PDB entry 8T4Z | X-ray diffraction, 2.69 A resolution | chains A and B of the 4 polymer chains in the assembly

# Chain A
Name: Antigen-presenting glycoprotein CD1d1
Source organism: Mus musculus
UniProtKB: P11609 (CD1D1_MOUSE); residues 1-279 here correspond to UniProt positions 19-297 (UniProt number = residue number + 18)
Amino-acid sequence (302 residues; each row starts with the number of its first residue):
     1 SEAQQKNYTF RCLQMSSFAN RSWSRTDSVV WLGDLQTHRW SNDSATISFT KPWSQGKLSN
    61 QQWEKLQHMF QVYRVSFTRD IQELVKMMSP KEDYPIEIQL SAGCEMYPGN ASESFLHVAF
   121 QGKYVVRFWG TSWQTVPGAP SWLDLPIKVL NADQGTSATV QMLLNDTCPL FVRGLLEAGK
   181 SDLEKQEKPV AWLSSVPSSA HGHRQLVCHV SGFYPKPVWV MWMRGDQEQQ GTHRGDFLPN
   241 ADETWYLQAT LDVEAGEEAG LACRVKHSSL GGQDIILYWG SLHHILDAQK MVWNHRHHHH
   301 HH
Not modelled in the structure: 1-5, 109, 300-302
Sequence notes: conflict His201 (Asp219 in P11609); expression tag (280-302)
Disulfide bonds: Cys104-Cys168, Cys208-Cys263
Glycans and other covalent adducts: N-acetylglucosamine (NAG) linked to Asn20, Asn42, Asn165
Ligand contacts: Y73 (N-[(2R,3R,4E)-1,3-dihydroxyoctadec-4-en-2-yl]tetracosanamide): Phe10, Cys12, Gln14, Ser28, Val30, Trp40, Ile47, Trp63, Leu66, Phe70, Tyr73, Ser76, Phe77, Asp80, Ile81, Leu84, Val85, Met88, Ile98, Leu100, Ala102, Val118, Phe120, Val126, Trp133, Trp142, Leu143, Leu150, Thr156, Thr159, Val160, Leu163, Leu164, Cys168, Phe171
Swiss-Prot annotation at these positions:
  - binding site (a D-galactosylceramide): Asp80, Asp153 to Thr156
  - glycosylation (N-linked (GlcNAc...) asparagine): Asn7, Asn20, Asn42, Asn110, Asn165
From the paper describing this entry:
  - binding site for Y73: Asp80

# Chain B
Name: Beta-2-microglobulin
Source organism: Mus musculus
UniProtKB: P01887 (B2MG_MOUSE); residues 1-99 here correspond to UniProt positions 21-119 (UniProt number = residue number + 20)
Amino-acid sequence (99 residues; row label = number of the first residue in the row):
     1 IQKTPQIQVY SRHPPENGKP NILNCYVTQF HPPHIEIQML KNGKKIPKVE MSDMSFSKDW
    61 SFYILAHTEF TPTETDTYAC RVKHASMAEP KTVYWDRDM
Disulfide bonds: Cys25-Cys80

# Interface between chain A and chain B
Residue-residue contacts (70):
  Leu13(A) - Ser55(B)
  Leu13(A) - Phe56(B)
  Gln14(A) - Phe56(B)
  Met15(A) - Met54(B)
  Met15(A) - Phe56(B)  hydrophobic
  Met15(A) - Phe62(B)  hydrophobic
  Ser17(A) - Pro33(B)
  Val29(A) - Asp53(B)
  Val29(A) - Met54(B)
  Val29(A) - Ser55(B)
  Trp31(A) - Ser55(B)  hydrogen bond
  Trp31(A) - Tyr63(B)
  Gln36(A) - Asp53(B)  hydrogen bond
  Arg39(A) - Asp53(B)  salt bridge
  Glu97(A) - Pro33(B)
  Glu97(A) - Phe62(B)
  Gln99(A) - Phe56(B)
  Gln99(A) - Trp60(B)
  Gln99(A) - Phe62(B)
  Leu100(A) - Phe56(B)
  Ser101(A) - Trp60(B)
  His117(A) - Trp60(B)
  Ala119(A) - Trp60(B)  hydrophobic
  Gly122(A) - Trp60(B)
  Tyr124(A) - Trp60(B)
  Val190(A) - Pro14(B)
  Trp192(A) - Pro14(B)
  Trp192(A) - Pro15(B)
  Ser194(A) - Asp98(B)  hydrogen bond (side chain-backbone)
  Ser195(A) - Asp98(B)
  Val196(A) - Asp98(B)
  Val196(A) - Met99(B)
  Val207(A) - Asp98(B)
  Val207(A) - Met99(B)
  His209(A) - Arg97(B)
  His209(A) - Met99(B)
  Ser211(A) - Arg12(B)  hydrogen bond (side chain-backbone)
  Gly212(A) - Arg12(B)
  Leu238(A) - Gln8(B)
  Leu238(A) - Tyr10(B)
  Leu238(A) - Tyr26(B)  hydrophobic
  Pro239(A) - Tyr10(B)  hydrogen bond (backbone-side chain)
  Pro239(A) - Tyr26(B)  hydrophobic
  Pro239(A) - Leu65(B)
  Asn240(A) - Arg12(B)
  Asn240(A) - Asn24(B)
  Asn240(A) - Leu65(B)
  Ala241(A) - Leu65(B)
  Ala241(A) - His67(B)
  Asp242(A) - Arg12(B)  salt bridge
  Thr244(A) - Arg12(B)  hydrogen bond
  Gln248(A) - Met99(B)
  Lys290(A) - Glu16(B)
  Lys290(A) - Asn17(B)  hydrogen bond (backbone-backbone)
  Met291(A) - Pro15(B)
  Met291(A) - Asn17(B)
  Met291(A) - Arg97(B)
  Met291(A) - Asp98(B)
  Val292(A) - Asn17(B)  hydrogen bond (backbone-side chain)
  Val292(A) - Glu74(B)
  Trp293(A) - Glu74(B)
  Trp293(A) - Asp96(B)
  Trp293(A) - Arg97(B)
  Trp293(A) - Asp98(B)  hydrogen bond
  Asn294(A) - Glu74(B)  hydrogen bond (backbone-backbone)
  Asn294(A) - Thr75(B)
  His295(A) - Asp98(B)  salt bridge
  His297(A) - Tyr94(B)
  His298(A) - Asp96(B)
  His299(A) - Asp96(B)  hydrogen bond (backbone-side chain)
Interface residues without a listed pair, chain A (45 interface residues in all): Val118, Gln121, Tyr246, Arg296
Interface residues without a listed pair, chain B (32 interface residues in all): Ser11, His13, His31, Thr73, Thr77, Trp95

# Summary
45 residues of chain A face 32 of chain B across their interface, with 11 hydrogen bonds and 3 salt bridges.
Polar pairs include Arg39(A)-Asp53(B), Asp242(A)-Arg12(B) and His295(A)-Asp98(B). Ligands of chain A: compound
Y73. Covalently linked N-acetylglucosamine: at Asn20(A), Asn42(A) and Asn165(A). The paper reports a binding
site for Y73 at Asp80(A).
Here chain A is Antigen-presenting glycoprotein CD1d1 and chain B is Beta-2-microglobulin, both from Mus
musculus. Entry 8T4Z (T-cell receptor and lipid complex structure) was determined by X-ray diffraction.
